PDB entry 8G2K | X-ray diffraction, 2.35 A resolution | chains A and B

Chain A:
Molecule: Hemagglutinin
Organism: Alphainfluenzavirus influenzae
Reference sequence: A4GXY4 (A4GXY4_9INFA); residue numbers follow UniProt; this construct covers 8-325
Sequence (318 residues; row label = number of the first residue in the row):
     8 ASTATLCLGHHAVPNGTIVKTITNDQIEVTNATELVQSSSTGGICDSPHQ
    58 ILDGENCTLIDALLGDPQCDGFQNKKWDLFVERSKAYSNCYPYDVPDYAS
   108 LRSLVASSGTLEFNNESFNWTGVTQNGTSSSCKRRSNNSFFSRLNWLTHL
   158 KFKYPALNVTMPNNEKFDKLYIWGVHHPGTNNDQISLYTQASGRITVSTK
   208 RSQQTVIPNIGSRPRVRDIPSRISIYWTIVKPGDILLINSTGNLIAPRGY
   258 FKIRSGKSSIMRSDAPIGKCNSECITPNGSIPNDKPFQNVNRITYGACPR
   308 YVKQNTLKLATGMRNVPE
Disulfides: Cys52-Cys277, Cys64-Cys76, Cys97-Cys139, Cys281-Cys305
Covalent attachments: N-acetylglucosamine (NAG) linked to Asn38, Asn63, Asn126, Asn133, Asn165, Asn246, Asn285
Sequence notes: conflict Ala8 (Asn in A4GXY4)

Chain B:
Molecule: Hemagglutinin
Organism: Alphainfluenzavirus influenzae
Reference sequence: A3DRV6 (A3DRV6_9INFA); residues 1-173 here correspond to UniProt positions 346-518 (UniProt number = residue number + 345)
Sequence (173 residues; numbered 1 to 173; the number before each row is that of its first residue):
     1 GIFGAIAGFIENGWEGMVDGWYGFRHQNSEGIGQAADLKSTQAAINQING
    51 KLNRLIGKTNEKFHQIEKEFSEVEGRIQDLEKYVEDTKIDLWSYNAELLV
   101 ALENQHTIDLTDSEMNKLFERTKKQLRENAEDMGNGCFKIYHKCDNACIG
   151 SIRNGTYDHDVYRDEALNNRFQI
Covalent attachments: N-acetylglucosamine (NAG) linked to Asn154

Interface between chain A and chain B:
Inter-chain disulfides: Cys14(A)-Cys137(B)
Pairs across the interface - 134 pairs, chain A then chain B:
  Ala8(A) - Asn169(B)
  Ser9(A) - Tyr141(B)
  Ser9(A) - His142(B)
  Ser9(A) - Lys143(B)
  Ser9(A) - Asn169(B)
  Thr10(A) - Lys139(B)
  Thr10(A) - Ile140(B)
  Thr10(A) - Tyr141(B)
  Thr10(A) - His142(B)
  Ala11(A) - Gln27(B)
  Ala11(A) - Phe138(B)
  Ala11(A) - Lys139(B)
  Ala11(A) - Ile140(B)  hydrogen bond (backbone-backbone)
  Ala11(A) - Cys144(B)  hydrophobic
  Thr12(A) - His26(B)
  Thr12(A) - Gln27(B)  hydrogen bond (backbone-backbone)
  Thr12(A) - Phe138(B)
  Leu13(A) - Phe24(B)  hydrophobic
  Leu13(A) - Arg25(B)
  Leu13(A) - Thr122(B)
  Leu13(A) - Cys137(B)
  Leu13(A) - Phe138(B)  hydrogen bond (backbone-backbone)
  Leu13(A) - Ile152(B)  hydrophobic
  Cys14(A) - Trp14(B)
  Cys14(A) - Phe24(B)
  Cys14(A) - Arg25(B)  hydrogen bond (backbone-backbone)
  Cys14(A) - Gly136(B)
  Cys14(A) - Cys137(B)  disulfide
  Leu15(A) - Ile10(B)
  Leu15(A) - Trp14(B)
  Leu15(A) - Gly23(B)
  Leu15(A) - Phe24(B)  hydrophobic
  Leu15(A) - Met115(B)  hydrophobic
  Leu15(A) - Leu118(B)
  Leu15(A) - Phe119(B)  hydrophobic
  Leu15(A) - Thr122(B)
  Leu15(A) - Gly136(B)  hydrogen bond (backbone-backbone)
  Gly16(A) - Trp14(B)
  Gly16(A) - Tyr22(B)
  Gly16(A) - Gly23(B)  hydrogen bond (backbone-backbone)
  Gly16(A) - Met115(B)
  His17(A) - Ile6(B)
  His17(A) - Ile10(B)
  His17(A) - Gly13(B)
  His17(A) - Trp14(B)  hydrogen bond (backbone-backbone)
  His17(A) - Trp21(B)
  His18(A) - Trp14(B)
  His18(A) - Met17(B)
  His18(A) - Gly20(B)
  His18(A) - Trp21(B)  hydrogen bond (backbone-backbone)
  Ala19(A) - Gly13(B)
  Ala19(A) - Trp14(B)  hydrogen bond (backbone-backbone)
  Ala19(A) - Glu15(B)
  Val20(A) - Glu15(B)
  Pro21(A) - Glu15(B)
  Val26(A) - Asn104(B)
  Lys27(A) - Glu97(B)  salt bridge
  Lys27(A) - Asn104(B)  hydrogen bond (backbone-side chain)
  Thr28(A) - Ala101(B)
  Thr28(A) - Asn104(B)
  Thr28(A) - Gln105(B)  hydrogen bond
  Thr28(A) - Ile108(B)
  Ile29(A) - Ala101(B)
  Ile29(A) - Leu102(B)  hydrophobic
  Ile29(A) - Gln105(B)  hydrogen bond (backbone-side chain)
  Thr30(A) - Gln105(B)  hydrogen bond
  Ile34(A) - Ile108(B)  hydrophobic
  Leu42(A) - Val100(B)  hydrophobic
  Arg109(A) - Glu67(B)  salt bridge
  Ser110(A) - His64(B)  hydrogen bond
  Ser114(A) - His64(B)
  Lys264(A) - Phe63(B)
  Ser265(A) - His64(B)
  Ser266(A) - Phe63(B)
  Ser266(A) - His64(B)  hydrogen bond
  Arg269(A) - Glu67(B)  salt bridge
  Asn290(A) - Thr59(B)
  Asp291(A) - Ile56(B)
  Asp291(A) - Gly57(B)  hydrogen bond (backbone-backbone)
  Lys292(A) - Thr59(B)
  Pro293(A) - Leu55(B)
  Phe294(A) - Ala96(B)  hydrophobic
  Arg299(A) - Lys68(B)  hydrogen bond (backbone-side chain)
  Arg299(A) - Glu85(B)
  Arg299(A) - Ile89(B)
  Ile300(A) - Lys68(B)
  Ile300(A) - Glu69(B)
  Thr301(A) - Gln65(B)  hydrogen bond (backbone-side chain)
  Tyr302(A) - Lys62(B)
  Tyr302(A) - Phe63(B)  hydrophobic
  Gly303(A) - Asn60(B)
  Gly303(A) - Glu61(B)
  Gly303(A) - Lys62(B)  hydrogen bond (backbone-backbone)
  Ala304(A) - Thr59(B)
  Ala304(A) - Asn60(B)
  Ala304(A) - Glu61(B)
  Cys305(A) - Thr59(B)
  Cys305(A) - Asn60(B)  hydrogen bond (backbone-backbone)
  Arg307(A) - Asn60(B)
  Arg307(A) - Trp92(B)
  Tyr308(A) - Ile89(B)  hydrophobic
  Val309(A) - Ser93(B)
  Lys310(A) - Asp86(B)  salt bridge
  Lys310(A) - Ile89(B)
  Lys310(A) - Asp90(B)  salt bridge
  Lys310(A) - Ser93(B)  hydrogen bond (backbone-side chain)
  Gln311(A) - Ser93(B)  hydrogen bond (side chain-backbone)
  Gln311(A) - Glu97(B)  hydrogen bond
  Leu314(A) - Ala96(B)  hydrophobic
  Leu314(A) - Glu97(B)
  Lys315(A) - Val100(B)
  Lys315(A) - Asn104(B)  hydrogen bond (backbone-side chain)
  Leu316(A) - Leu52(B)  hydrophobic
  Leu316(A) - Leu55(B)  hydrophobic
  Leu316(A) - Glu103(B)
  Leu316(A) - Asn104(B)
  Ala317(A) - Asn104(B)  hydrogen bond (backbone-side chain)
  Ala317(A) - Thr107(B)
  Thr318(A) - Trp21(B)
  Thr318(A) - Ile48(B)
  Gly319(A) - Trp21(B)
  Gly319(A) - Thr107(B)
  Met320(A) - Ile6(B)  hydrophobic
  Met320(A) - Trp21(B)
  Met320(A) - Tyr22(B)
  Met320(A) - Thr111(B)
  Arg321(A) - Ala7(B)
  Val323(A) - Glu11(B)
  Val323(A) - Asn12(B)
  Val323(A) - Gly13(B)  hydrogen bond (backbone-backbone)
  Pro324(A) - Asn12(B)
  Glu325(A) - Asn12(B)
  Glu325(A) - Gly13(B)
  Glu325(A) - Glu15(B)  hydrogen bond (side chain-backbone)
Other interface residues (no listed pair), chain A (60 interface residues in all): Val36, Thr40, Asn298, Pro306
Other interface residues (no listed pair), chain B (70 interface residues in all): Asn28, Lys88, Leu98, Leu99, Glu165, Gln172

Summary:
60 residues of chain A face 70 of chain B across their interface, with 1 disulfide bond, 27 hydrogen bonds and
5 salt bridges. Polar pairs include Lys27(A)-Glu97(B), Arg109(A)-Glu67(B) and Arg269(A)-Glu67(B).
Here chain A is Hemagglutinin and chain B is Hemagglutinin, both from Alphainfluenzavirus influenzae. Entry
8G2K (Structure of the H3 hemagglutinin of A/California/7/2004) was determined by X-ray diffraction.
